6EW2 - chain A; structure by X-ray diffraction, 1.59 A resolution.

Chain A:
Protein: Myelin P2 protein
Organism: Homo sapiens
UniProtKB: P02689 (MYP2_HUMAN); residues 0-131 here correspond to UniProt positions 1-132 (UniProt number = residue number + 1)
Chain sequence (133 residues; row label = number of the first residue in the row; numbers below 1 keep their minus sign (Gly-1 is residue -1)):
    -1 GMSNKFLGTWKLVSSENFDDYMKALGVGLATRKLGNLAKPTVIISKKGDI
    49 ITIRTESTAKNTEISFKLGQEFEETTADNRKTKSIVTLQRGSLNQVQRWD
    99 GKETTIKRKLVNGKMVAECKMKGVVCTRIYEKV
Construct notes: expression tag (-1); engineered mutation Ala57 (Phe58 in P02689)
Cystine bridges: Cys117-Cys124
What the authors report for this chain:
  - mutagenesis - F57A: decreased stability
  - mutagenesis - F57A: decreased binding to DOPC:DOPS (1:1) vesicles
  - contacts within the chain: Gln93-Arg106, Glu72-Gln93

In short:
The paper reports that F57A reduces stability; contacts within the chain involving Gln93, Arg106 and Glu72.
Chain A is Myelin P2 protein (Homo sapiens); the structure, Human myelin protein P2 F57A mutant, tetragonal
crystal form, was determined by X-ray diffraction (same publication as 6EW4 and 6EW5).
